Entry 5E99 (X-ray diffraction, 2.06 A resolution); this record covers chains L and H.

[Chain L]
Protein: Fab F08_B11 light chain
Source organism: Bos taurus
Notes: antibody fragment or engineered binder
Amino-acid sequence (216 residues; each row starts with the number of its first residue; note: 1 number in that range is skipped by the numbering (no residue carries it; nothing is unmodelled there); a row labelled like 27A-27B holds insertion residues (27A, then the next letters in order)):
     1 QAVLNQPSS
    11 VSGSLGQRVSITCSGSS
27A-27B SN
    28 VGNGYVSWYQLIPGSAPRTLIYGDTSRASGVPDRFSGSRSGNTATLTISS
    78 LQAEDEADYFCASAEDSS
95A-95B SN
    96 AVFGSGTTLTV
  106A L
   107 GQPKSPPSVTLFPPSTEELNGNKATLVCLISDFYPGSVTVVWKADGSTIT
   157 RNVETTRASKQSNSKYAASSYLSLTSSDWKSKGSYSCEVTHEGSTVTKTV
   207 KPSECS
Not modelled in the structure: 1-2, 212
Disulfides: Cys23-Cys88, Cys134-Cys193

[Chain H]
Protein: Fab F08_B11 heavy chain
Source organism: Bos taurus
Notes: antibody fragment or engineered binder
Amino-acid sequence (273 residues; numbered 1 to 270 plus 3 insertion-coded residues; the number before each row is that of its first residue; a row labelled like 82A-82C holds insertion residues (82A, then the next letters in order)):
     1 QVQLRESGPSLVKPSQTLSLTCTASGFSLSDKAVGWVRQAPGKALEWLGS
    51 IDTGGTAGYNPGLKTRLSITKDNSKSQVSLTV
82A-82C SSV
    83 ATEDSATYYCVTVYQKTTQKKNCPDDYTECYGGACDGTGCCSGSCGGASA
   133 CRDWWPYRSICSSDNTYTYEFHVDAWGQGLLVTVSSASTTAPKVYPLSSC
   183 CGDKSSSTVTLGCLVSSYMPEPVTVTWNSGALKSGVHTFPAVLQSSGLYS
   233 LSSMVTVPGSTSGQTFTCNVAHPASSTKVDKAVEPKSC
Disulfides: Cys22-Cys92, Cys105-Cys122, Cys112-Cys133, Cys117-Cys143, Cys123-Cys127, Cys183-Cys270, Cys195-Cys250

[Interface between chain L and chain H]
Inter-chain disulfides: Cys211(L)-Cys182(H)
Contacting residue pairs (88):
  Asn30(L) with Tyr149(H); Thr150(H); Tyr151(H), hydrogen bond (side chain-backbone)
  Tyr32(L) with Tyr96(H); Tyr151(H); Glu152(H); Phe153(H); His154(H)
  Ser34(L) with Phe153(H); His154(H)
  Tyr36(L) with His154(H); Val155(H), hydrogen bond (side chain-backbone); Trp158(H), hydrophobic
  Leu38(L) with Gln39(H)
  Ala43(L) with Gly159(H); Gln160(H), hydrogen bond (backbone-side chain)
  Pro44(L) with Tyr91(H); Trp158(H); Gly159(H)
  Thr46(L) with Val155(H), hydrogen bond (side chain-backbone); Asp156(H), hydrogen bond (side chain-backbone); Trp158(H), hydrogen bond
  Tyr49(L) with His154(H)
  Phe87(L) with Gln39(H); Ala44(H), hydrophobic; Leu45(H)
  Ala91(L) with Tyr151(H); Phe153(H), hydrophobic
  Asp93(L) with Tyr151(H)
  Ser94(L) with Tyr151(H)
  Ser95(L) with Gln97(H), hydrogen bond (backbone-side chain); Lys98(H); Thr99(H); Tyr151(H); Glu152(H); Phe153(H)
  Ser95A(L) with Trp47(H), hydrogen bond (backbone-side chain); Gly58(H); Tyr59(H); Gln97(H)
  Asn95B(L) with Pro61(H)
  Ala96(L) with Trp47(H); Phe153(H), hydrophobic
  Phe98(L) with Val37(H), hydrophobic; Leu45(H); Trp47(H)
  Gly99(L) with Ala44(H)
  Ser100(L) with Ala44(H)
  Phe118(L) with Leu179(H), hydrophobic; Ser180(H); Ser181(H); Thr192(H); Leu193(H), hydrophobic
  Pro119(L) with Ser180(H); Cys182(H), hydrophobic
  Ser121(L) with Tyr177(H); Pro178(H)
  Glu123(L) with Val176(H); Tyr177(H); Lys263(H), salt bridge
  Glu124(L) with Tyr177(H)
  Lys129(L) with Ser199(H)
  Thr131(L) with Leu196(H)
  Val133(L) with Ser234(H)
  Leu135(L) with Phe221(H), hydrophobic; Ser234(H); Met236(H), hydrophobic
  Ile136(L) with Phe221(H)
  Glu160(L) with Leu225(H); Gln226(H); Ser227(H), hydrogen bond (side chain-backbone)
  Thr162(L) with Pro222(H); Val224(H)
  Ser165(L) with Pro222(H)
  Gln167(L) with His219(H)
  Ala173(L) with His219(H); Phe221(H), hydrophobic
  Ala174(L) with Phe221(H)
  Ser175(L) with Phe221(H)
  Tyr177(L) with Leu196(H), hydrophobic; Val224(H), hydrophobic; Leu233(H); Ser234(H), hydrogen bond
  Ser179(L) with Gln226(H)
  Thr205(L) with Asp185(H)
  Val206(L) with Asp185(H)
  Glu210(L) with Cys182(H)
  Cys211(L) with Cys182(H), disulfide
Other interface residues (no listed pair), chain L (49 interface residues in all): Gly31, Ser42, Thr116, Ser137, Arg163, Lys207
Other interface residues (no listed pair), chain H (56 interface residues in all): Lys43, Glu46, Asn60, Cys183, Gly194, Ser198, Ala223, Ser232, Lys268

[Summary]
49 residues of chain L face 56 of chain H across their interface; the contacts include 1 disulfide bond, 10
hydrogen bonds and 1 salt bridge. Polar pairs include Glu123(L)-Lys263(H), Asn30(L)-Tyr151(H) and
Tyr36(L)-Val155(H).
Here chain L is Fab F08_B11 light chain and chain H is Fab F08_B11 heavy chain, both from Bos taurus. Entry
5E99 (Bovine Fab fragment F08_B11) was determined by X-ray diffraction.
